PDB entry 1NM6 | X-ray diffraction, 1.80 A resolution | chains A and B

== Chain A ==
Molecule: thrombin
Source organism: Homo sapiens
Notes: EC 3.4.21.5
UniProtKB: P00734 (THRB_HUMAN); the construct lacks a stretch of the UniProt sequence and is renumbered around it, so the offset changes along the chain: 1-14 = UniProt 336-349; 15-36 = UniProt 363-384; 37-60 = UniProt 386-409; 61-77 = UniProt 419-435; 8 more segments
Chain sequence (287 residues; numbered 1 to 246 plus 45 insertion-coded residues; 4 numbers in that range are skipped by the numbering (no residue carries them; nothing is unmodelled there); the number before each row is that of its first residue; a row labelled like 14A-14M holds insertion residues (14A, then the next letters in order)):
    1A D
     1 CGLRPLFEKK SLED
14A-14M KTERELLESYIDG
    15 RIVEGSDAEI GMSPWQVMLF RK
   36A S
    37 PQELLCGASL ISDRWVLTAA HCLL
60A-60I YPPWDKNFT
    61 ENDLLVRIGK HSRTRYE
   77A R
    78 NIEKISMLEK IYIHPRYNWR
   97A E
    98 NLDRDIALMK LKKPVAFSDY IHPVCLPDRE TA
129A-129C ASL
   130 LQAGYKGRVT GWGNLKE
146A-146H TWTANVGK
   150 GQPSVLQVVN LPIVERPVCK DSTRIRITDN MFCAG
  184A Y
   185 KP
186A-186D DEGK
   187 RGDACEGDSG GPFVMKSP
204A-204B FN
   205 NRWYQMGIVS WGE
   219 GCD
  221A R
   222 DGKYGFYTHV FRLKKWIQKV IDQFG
Disordered / not traced: 14L-14M, 15, 146A-146H
Cystine bridges: Cys1-Cys122, Cys42-Cys58, Cys168-Cys182, Cys191-Cys220
Small-molecule neighbours: compound 31 (L86; (11S)-11-benzyl-6-chloro-1,2,10,11,12,13,14,15,16,17,18,19-dodecahydro-5,9-methano-2,5,8,10,13,17-benzohexaazacycloheni cosine-3,24-dione): His57, Tyr60A, Trp60D, Glu97A, Asn98, Leu99, Ile174, Asp189, Ala190, Cys191, Glu192, Ser195, Val213, Ser214, Trp215, Gly216, Glu217, Gly219, Cys220, Gly226
Swiss-Prot annotation at these positions:
  - region: Ala183 to Val200 (High affinity receptor-binding region which is also known as the TP508 peptide)
  - active site (Charge relay system): His57, Asp102, Ser195
  - site: Arg15, Ile16 (Cleavage)
  - glycosylation: Asn60G (N-linked (GlcNAc...) (complex) asparagine)

== Chain B ==
Molecule: Hirudin
UniProtKB: P28504 (HIR2_HIRME); residues 355-365 here correspond to UniProt positions 55-65 (UniProt number = residue number - 300)
Chain sequence (11 residues; each row starts with the number of its first residue):
   355 DFEEIPEEYL A
Modified / non-standard residues: Tyr363 (o-sulfo-l-tyrosine; TYS)
Sequence notes: conflict Ala365 (Gln65 in P28504)
Swiss-Prot annotation at these positions:
  - modified residue: Tyr363 (Sulfotyrosine)

== Interface between chain A and chain B ==
Pairs across the interface (22; chain A residue first):
  Phe34(A) - Phe356(B)  hydrophobic
  Gln38(A) - Phe356(B)
  Gln38(A) - Ile359(B)
  Gln38(A) - Leu364(B)
  Glu39(A) - Phe356(B)
  Leu40(A) - Phe356(B)
  Leu65(A) - Ile359(B)  hydrophobic
  Leu65(A) - Tyr363(B)
  Arg67(A) - Ile359(B)
  Arg73(A) - Asp355(B)  salt bridge
  Arg73(A) - Phe356(B)
  Thr74(A) - Asp355(B)
  Thr74(A) - Phe356(B)
  Thr74(A) - Glu357(B)  hydrogen bond (backbone-backbone)
  Arg75(A) - Glu357(B)
  Tyr76(A) - Glu357(B)  hydrogen bond (backbone-side chain)
  Tyr76(A) - Pro360(B)
  Tyr76(A) - Tyr363(B)
  Glu80(A) - Tyr363(B)
  Lys81(A) - Tyr363(B)
  Ile82(A) - Tyr363(B)
  Met84(A) - Glu362(B)
Other interface residues (no listed pair), chain A (15 interface residues in all): Lys36
Other interface residues (no listed pair), chain B (10 interface residues in all): Glu358, Ala365

== Overview ==
15 residues of chain A face 10 of chain B across their interface, with 2 hydrogen bonds and 1 salt bridge.
Among the polar pairs are Arg73(A)-Asp355(B), Tyr76(A)-Glu357(B) and Thr74(A)-Glu357(B). Bound to chain A:
compound 31. UniProt lists 3 active-site residues on chain A.
Chain A is thrombin (Homo sapiens) and chain B is Hirudin; the structure, thrombin in complex with selective
macrocyclic inhibitor at 1.8A, was determined by X-ray diffraction (same publication as 1NT1).
